Entry 8PO6 (X-ray diffraction, 2.66 A resolution); this record covers chain A.

# Chain A
Molecule: ATP-dependent RNA helicase HrpA
Source organism: Escherichia coli K-12
Notes: EC 3.6.4.13
Reference sequence: P43329 (HRPA_ECOLI); residue numbers follow UniProt; this construct covers 1-758
Sequence (758 residues; numbered 1 to 758; the number before each row is that of its first residue):
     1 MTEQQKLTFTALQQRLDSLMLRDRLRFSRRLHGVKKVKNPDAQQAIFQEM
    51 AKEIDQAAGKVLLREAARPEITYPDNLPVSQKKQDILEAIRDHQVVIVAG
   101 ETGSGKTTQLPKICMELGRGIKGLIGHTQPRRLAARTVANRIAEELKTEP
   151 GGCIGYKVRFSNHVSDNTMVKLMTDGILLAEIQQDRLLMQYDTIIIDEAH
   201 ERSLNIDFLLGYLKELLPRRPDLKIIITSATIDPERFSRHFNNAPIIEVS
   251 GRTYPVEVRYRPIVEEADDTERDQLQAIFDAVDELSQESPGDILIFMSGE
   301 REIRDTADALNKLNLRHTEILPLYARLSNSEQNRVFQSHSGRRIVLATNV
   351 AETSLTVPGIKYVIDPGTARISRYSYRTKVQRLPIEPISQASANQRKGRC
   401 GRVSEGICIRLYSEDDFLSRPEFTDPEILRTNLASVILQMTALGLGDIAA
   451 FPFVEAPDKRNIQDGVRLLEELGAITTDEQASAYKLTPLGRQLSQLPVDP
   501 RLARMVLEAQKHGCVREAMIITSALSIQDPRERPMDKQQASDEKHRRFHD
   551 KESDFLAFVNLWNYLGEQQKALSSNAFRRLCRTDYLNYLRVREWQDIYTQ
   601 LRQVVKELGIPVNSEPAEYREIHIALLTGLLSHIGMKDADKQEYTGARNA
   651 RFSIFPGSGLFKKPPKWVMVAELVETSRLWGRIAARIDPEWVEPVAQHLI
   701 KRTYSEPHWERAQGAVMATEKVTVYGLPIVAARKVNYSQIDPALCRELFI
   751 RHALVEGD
Unresolved in the structure: 1-4
Differences from the reference sequence: conflict Asn162 (Asp in P43329), Pro290 (His in P43329)
Curated features (UniProtKB/Swiss-Prot):
  - motif: Asp197 to His200 (DEAH box)
  - binding site (ATP): Gly100 to Thr107
What the authors report for this chain:
  - mutagenesis - R22A, R26A, R29A, R30A: decreased binding to D-C12
  - mutagenesis - R26A, R29A, R30A: decreased binding to D-G-rich
  - mutagenesis - E49A: unchanged binding to D-G-rich
  - mutagenesis - E49A: unchanged binding to D-C12
  - mutagenesis - R22A, R26A, R29A, R30A (10-fold): decreased binding to i-motif
  - mutagenesis - R22A, R26A, R29A: decreased catalytic activity
  - mutagenesis - R30A: abolished catalytic activity

# Overview
From UniProt: 8 ATP-binding residues. From the paper: R22A, R26A and R29A, among others, reduce binding to
D-C12; R22A, R26A and R29A, among others, reduce binding to i-motif.
Chain A is ATP-dependent RNA helicase HrpA (Escherichia coli K-12); the structure, Structure of Escherichia
coli HrpA apo form, was determined by X-ray diffraction, deposited together with 8PO7 and 8PO8.
